1XAH - chain A; structure by X-ray diffraction, 2.20 A resolution.

Chain A:
Protein: 3-dehydroquinate synthase
Organism: Staphylococcus aureus
Notes: EC 4.2.3.4
Reference sequence: Q6GGU4 (AROB_STAAR); residue numbers follow UniProt; this construct covers 1-354
Sequence (354 residues; row label = number of the first residue in the row):
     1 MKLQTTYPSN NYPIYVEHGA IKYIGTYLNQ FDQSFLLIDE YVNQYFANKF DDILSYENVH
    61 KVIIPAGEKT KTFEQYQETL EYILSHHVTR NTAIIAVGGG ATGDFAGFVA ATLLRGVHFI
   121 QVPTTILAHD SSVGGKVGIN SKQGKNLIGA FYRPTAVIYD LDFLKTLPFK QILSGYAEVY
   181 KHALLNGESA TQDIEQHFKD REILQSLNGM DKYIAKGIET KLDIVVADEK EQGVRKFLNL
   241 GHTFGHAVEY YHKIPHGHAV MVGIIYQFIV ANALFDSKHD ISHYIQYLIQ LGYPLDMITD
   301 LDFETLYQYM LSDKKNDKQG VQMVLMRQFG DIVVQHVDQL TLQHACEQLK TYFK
Unresolved in the structure: 52-57, 297-319, 353-354
Bound ions: Zn2+: Glu178, His242, His256
Ligand contacts: NAD (nicotinamide-adenine-dinucleotide): Asp39, Tyr41, Val42, Tyr45, Phe46, Ala66, Gly67, Glu68, Lys71, Gly99, Gly100, Ala101, Thr102, Asp104, Thr124, Thr125, Leu127, Asp130, Ser131, Lys136, Lys145, Asn146, Phe163, Thr166, Leu167, Pro168, Gln171, Lys221, Arg235, His256
Swiss-Prot annotation at these positions:
  - binding site (NAD(+)): Asp39, Tyr45, Glu68 to Lys71, Gly100 to Asp104, Thr124, Thr125, Lys136, Lys145, Phe163 to Thr166
  - binding site (Zn(2+)): Glu178, His242, His256

In short:
Chain A binds NAD. Glu178, His242 and His256 coordinate Zn2+. Curated annotation (UniProt) lists 19
NAD+-binding residues and 3 Zn2+-binding residues.
Chain A is 3-dehydroquinate synthase (Staphylococcus aureus); the structure, Crystal structure of
staphlyococcus aureus 3-dehydroquinate synthase (dhqs) in complex with ZN2+ and nad+, was determined by X-ray
diffraction together with 1XAG, 1XAI, 1XAJ and 1XAL from the same study.
